Entry 9F6F (electron microscopy, 3.75 A resolution); this record covers chains B and D of the 6 polymer chains in the assembly.

# Chain B (and D)
Protein: Proliferating cell nuclear antigen
Source organism: Homo sapiens
Notes: chain D of this document is another copy of the same molecule, construct and numbering; everything in this record applies to it too
Reference sequence: P12004 (PCNA_HUMAN); residue numbers follow UniProt; this construct covers 1-261
Amino-acid sequence (261 residues; each row starts with the number of its first residue):
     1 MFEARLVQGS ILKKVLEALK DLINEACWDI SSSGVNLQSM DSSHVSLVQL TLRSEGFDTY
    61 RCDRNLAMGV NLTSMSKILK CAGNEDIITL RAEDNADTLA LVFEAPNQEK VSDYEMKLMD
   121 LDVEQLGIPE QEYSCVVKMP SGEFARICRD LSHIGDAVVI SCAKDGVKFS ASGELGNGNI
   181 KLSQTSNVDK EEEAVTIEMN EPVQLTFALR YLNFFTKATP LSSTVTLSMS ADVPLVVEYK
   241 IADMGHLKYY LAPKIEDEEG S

# Chain B / chain D interface
Contacting residue pairs (24):
  Glu143(B) - Lys110(D)  salt bridge
  Asp150(B) - Cys81(D)
  Ile154(B) - Tyr114(D)  hydrophobic
  Leu175(B) - Ser74(D)
  Leu175(B) - Glu115(D)
  Leu175(B) - Met116(D)
  Leu175(B) - Lys117(D)  hydrogen bond (backbone-backbone)
  Gly176(B) - Glu115(D)
  Asn177(B) - Tyr114(D)
  Asn177(B) - Glu115(D)  hydrogen bond
  Gly178(B) - Asp113(D)
  Gly178(B) - Tyr114(D)
  Asn179(B) - Ser112(D)
  Asn179(B) - Asp113(D)  hydrogen bond (backbone-backbone)
  Ile180(B) - Val111(D)
  Ile180(B) - Ser112(D)
  Ile180(B) - Tyr114(D)
  Lys181(B) - Glu109(D)
  Lys181(B) - Lys110(D)
  Lys181(B) - Val111(D)  hydrogen bond (backbone-backbone)
  Leu182(B) - Glu109(D)
  Leu182(B) - Lys110(D)
  Ser183(B) - Glu109(D)
  Thr185(B) - Glu109(D)  hydrogen bond
Also at the interface, not in a pair above, chain B (15 interface residues in all): Arg146, Glu174
Also at the interface, not in a pair above, chain D (12 interface residues in all): Lys80

# In short
The interface between chain B and chain D involves 15 residues on one side and 12 on the other, with 5
hydrogen bonds and 1 salt bridge. Polar contacts include Glu143(B)-Lys110(D), Asn177(B)-Glu115(D) and
Thr185(B)-Glu109(D).
Both chains are Proliferating cell nuclear antigen (Homo sapiens). Entry 9F6F (Human DNA polymerase epsilon
bound to DNA and PCNA (closed conformation)) was determined by electron microscopy (same publication as 9F6D,
9F6E, 9F6I, 9F6J, 9F6K and 9F6L).
